Entry 6PO2 (electron microscopy, 3.60 A resolution); this record covers chains A and B of the 11 polymer chains in the assembly.

Chain A:
Name: RNA-directed RNA polymerase
Organism: Bluetongue virus 1
Notes: EC 2.7.7.48
Reference sequence: W0G557 (W0G557_9REOV); numbering as in UniProt (aligned over 1-1302)
Amino-acid sequence (1302 residues; row label = number of the first residue in the row):
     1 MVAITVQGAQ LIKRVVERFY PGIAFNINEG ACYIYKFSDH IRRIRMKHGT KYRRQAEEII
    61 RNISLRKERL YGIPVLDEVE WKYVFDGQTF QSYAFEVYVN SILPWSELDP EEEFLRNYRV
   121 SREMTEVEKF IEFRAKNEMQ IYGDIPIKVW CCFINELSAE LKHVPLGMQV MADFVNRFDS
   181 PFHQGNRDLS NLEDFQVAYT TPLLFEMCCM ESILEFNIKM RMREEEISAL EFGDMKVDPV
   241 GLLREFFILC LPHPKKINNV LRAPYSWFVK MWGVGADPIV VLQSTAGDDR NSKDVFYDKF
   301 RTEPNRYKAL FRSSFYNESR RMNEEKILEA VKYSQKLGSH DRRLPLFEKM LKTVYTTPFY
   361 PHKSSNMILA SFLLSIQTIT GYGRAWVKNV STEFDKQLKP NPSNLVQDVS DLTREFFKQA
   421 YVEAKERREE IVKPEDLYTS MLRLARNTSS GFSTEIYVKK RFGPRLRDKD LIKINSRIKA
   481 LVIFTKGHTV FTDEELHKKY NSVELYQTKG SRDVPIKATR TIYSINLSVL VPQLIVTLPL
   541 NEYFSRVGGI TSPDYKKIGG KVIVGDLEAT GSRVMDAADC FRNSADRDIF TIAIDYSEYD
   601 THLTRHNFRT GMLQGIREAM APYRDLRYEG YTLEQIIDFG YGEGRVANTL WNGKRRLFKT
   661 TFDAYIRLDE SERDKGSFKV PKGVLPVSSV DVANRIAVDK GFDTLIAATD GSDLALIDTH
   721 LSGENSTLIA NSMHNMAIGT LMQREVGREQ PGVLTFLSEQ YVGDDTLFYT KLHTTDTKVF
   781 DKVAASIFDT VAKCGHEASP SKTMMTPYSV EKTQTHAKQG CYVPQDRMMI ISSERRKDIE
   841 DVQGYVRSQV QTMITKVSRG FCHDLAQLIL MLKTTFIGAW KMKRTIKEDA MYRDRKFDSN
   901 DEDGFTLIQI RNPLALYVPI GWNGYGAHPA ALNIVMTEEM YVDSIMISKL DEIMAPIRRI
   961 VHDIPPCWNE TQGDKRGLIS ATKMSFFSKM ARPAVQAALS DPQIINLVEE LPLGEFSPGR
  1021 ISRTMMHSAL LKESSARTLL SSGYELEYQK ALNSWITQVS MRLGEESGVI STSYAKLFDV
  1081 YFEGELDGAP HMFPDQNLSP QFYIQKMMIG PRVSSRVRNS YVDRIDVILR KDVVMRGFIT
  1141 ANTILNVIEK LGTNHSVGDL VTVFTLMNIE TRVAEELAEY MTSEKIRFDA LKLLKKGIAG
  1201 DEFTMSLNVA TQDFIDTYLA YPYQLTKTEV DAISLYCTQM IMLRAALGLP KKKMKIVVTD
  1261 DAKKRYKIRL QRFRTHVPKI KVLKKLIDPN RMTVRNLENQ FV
Unresolved in the structure: 1, 446-489, 972-984

Chain B:
Name: Inner core structural protein VP3
Organism: Bluetongue virus 1
Reference sequence: Q1AE73 (Q1AE73_9REOV); numbering as in UniProt (aligned over 1-901)
Amino-acid sequence (901 residues; each row starts with the number of its first residue):
     1 MAAQNEQRPE RIKTTPYLEG DVLSSDSGPL LSVFALQEIM QKVRQVQADY MTATREVDFT
    61 VPDVQKILDD IKALAAEQVY KIVKVPSISF RHIVMQSRDR VLRVDTYYEE MSQVGDVITE
   121 DEPEKFYSTI IKKVRFIRGK GSFILHDIPT RDHRGMEVAE PEVLGVEFKN VLPVLTAEHR
   181 AMIQNALDGS IIENGNVATR DVDVFIGACS EPVYRIYNRL QGYIEAVQLQ ELRNSIGWLE
   241 RLGHRKRITY SQEVLTDFRR QDTIWVLALQ LPVNPQVVWD VPRSSIANLI MNIATCLPTG
   301 EYIAPNPRIS SITLTQRITT TGPFAILTGS TPTAQQLNDV RKIYLALMFP GQIILDLKID
   361 PGERMDPAVR MVAGVVGHLL FTAGGRFTNL TQNMARQLDI ALNDYLLYMY NTRVQVNYGP
   421 TGEPLDFQIG RNQYDCNVFR ADFATGTGYN GWATIDVEYR EPAPYVHAQR YIRYCGIDSR
   481 ELINPTTYGI GMTYHCYNEM LRMLVAAGKD SEAAYFRSML PFHMVRFARI NQIINEDLHS
   541 VFSLPDDMFN ALLPDLIAGA HQNADPVVLD VSWISLWFAF NRSFEPTHRN EMLEVAPLIE
   601 SVYASELSVM KVDMRHLSLM QRRFPDVLIQ ARPSHFWKAV LNDSPEAVKA VMNLSHSHNF
   661 INIRDMMRWV MLPSLQPSLK LALEEEAWAA ANDFEDLMLT DQVYMHRDML PEPRLDDIER
   721 FRQEGFYYTN MLEAPPEIDR VVQYTYEIAR LQANMGQFRA ALRRIMDDDD WVRFGGVLRT
   781 VRVKFYDARP PDDVLQGLPF SYDTNERGGL AYATIKYATE TTIFYLIYNV EFSNTPDSLV
   841 LINPTYTMTK VFINKRIVER VRVGQILAVL NRRFVAYKGK MRIMDITQSL KMGTKLAAPT
   901 V
Unresolved in the structure: 1-29

Interface between chain A and chain B:
Residue-residue contacts (37; chain A residue first):
  Ile945(A) with Met40(B), hydrophobic; Arg44(B), hydrogen bond (backbone-side chain)
  Met946(A) with Arg44(B), hydrogen bond (backbone-side chain); Gln47(B), hydrogen bond (backbone-side chain)
  Ile947(A) with Arg44(B), hydrogen bond (backbone-side chain)
  Ser948(A) with Arg44(B)
  Asp951(A) with Arg44(B), salt bridge
  Arg958(A) with Glu38(B), salt bridge; Met40(B)
  Val1059(A) with Ala35(B), hydrophobic
  Ser1060(A) with Val33(B); Phe34(B); Ala35(B)
  Met1061(A) with Ser32(B); Val33(B), hydrogen bond (backbone-backbone)
  Arg1062(A) with Leu30(B); Leu31(B); Ser32(B)
  Leu1063(A) with Leu31(B)
  Leu1077(A) with Leu31(B), hydrophobic
  Tyr1081(A) with Tyr50(B)
  Tyr1223(A) with Thr315(B); Ala325(B), hydrogen bond (side chain-backbone); Thr328(B)
  Val1257(A) with Thr331(B)
  Val1258(A) with Ser330(B); Thr331(B), hydrogen bond (backbone-backbone)
  Thr1259(A) with Thr331(B); Thr333(B)
  Asp1260(A) with Thr333(B); Gln336(B), hydrogen bond
  Gln1271(A) with Leu31(B)
  Arg1274(A) with Leu30(B)
  Met1292(A) with Thr319(B)
  Asn1296(A) with Thr319(B)
  Asn1299(A) with Thr321(B)
  Val1302(A) with Ile326(B), hydrophobic
Interface residues without a listed pair, chain A (27 interface residues in all): Glu1065, Gln1224, Lys1255
Interface residues without a listed pair, chain B (24 interface residues in all): Gln37, Val43, Ile574

Summary:
Chain A and chain B form an interface of 27 and 24 residues respectively, with 8 hydrogen bonds and 2 salt
bridges. Polar pairs include Asp951(A)-Arg44(B), Arg958(A)-Glu38(B) and Ile945(A)-Arg44(B).
Here chain A is RNA-directed RNA polymerase and chain B is Inner core structural protein VP3, both from
Bluetongue virus 1. Entry 6PO2 (In situ structure of BTV RNA-dependent RNA polymerase in BTV core) was
determined by electron microscopy (same publication as 6PNS).
